Entry 8FIS (electron microscopy, 3.18 A resolution); this record covers chains C and L of the 10 polymer chains in the assembly.

[Chain C]
Molecule: Envelope glycoprotein gp120
From: Human immunodeficiency virus 1
UniProt: Q2N0S6 (Q2N0S6_9HIV1); the construct lacks a stretch of the UniProt sequence and is renumbered around it, so the offset changes along the chain: 31-141 = UniProt 30-140; 150-186 = UniProt 141-177; 188-309 = UniProt 187-308; 312-321 = UniProt 309-318; 2 more segments
Sequence (481 residues; each row starts with the number of its first residue; note: 12 numbers in that range are skipped by the numbering (no residue carries them; nothing is unmodelled there); a row labelled like 186A-186I holds insertion residues (186A, then the next letters in order)):
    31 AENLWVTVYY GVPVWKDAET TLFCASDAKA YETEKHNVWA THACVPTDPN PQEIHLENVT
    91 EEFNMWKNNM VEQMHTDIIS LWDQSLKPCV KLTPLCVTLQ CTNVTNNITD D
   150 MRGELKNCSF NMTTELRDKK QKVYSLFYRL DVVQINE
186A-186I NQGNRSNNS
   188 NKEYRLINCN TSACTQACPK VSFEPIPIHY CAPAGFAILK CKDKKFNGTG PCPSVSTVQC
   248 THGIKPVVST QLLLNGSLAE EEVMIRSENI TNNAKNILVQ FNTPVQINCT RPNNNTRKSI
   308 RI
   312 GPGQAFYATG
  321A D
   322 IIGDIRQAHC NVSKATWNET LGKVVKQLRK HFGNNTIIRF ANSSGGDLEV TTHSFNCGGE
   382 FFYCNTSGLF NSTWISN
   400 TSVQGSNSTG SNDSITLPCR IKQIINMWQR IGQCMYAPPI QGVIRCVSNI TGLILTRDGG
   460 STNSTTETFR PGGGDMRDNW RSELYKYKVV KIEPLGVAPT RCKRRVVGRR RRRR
Disordered / not traced: 31, 186A-186I, 400-410, 506-513
Disulfide bonds: Cys54-Cys74, Cys119-Cys205, Cys126-Cys196, Cys131-Cys157, Cys201-Cys433, Cys218-Cys247, Cys228-Cys239, Cys296-Cys331, Cys378-Cys445, Cys385-Cys418
Glycans and other covalent adducts: N-acetylglucosamine (NAG) linked to Asn88, Asn133, Asn137, Asn156, Asn160, Asn197, Asn234, Asn262, Asn276, Asn295, Asn301, Asn332, Asn339, Asn355, Asn363, Asn386, Asn392, Asn448, Asn462
Construct notes: conflict Cys201 (Ile200 in Q2N0S6), Asn332 (Thr330 in Q2N0S6), Cys433 (Ala430 in Q2N0S6), Cys501 (Ala498 in Q2N0S6), Arg509 (Glu506 in Q2N0S6), Arg510 (Lys507 in Q2N0S6), Arg512 (Ala509 in Q2N0S6), Arg513 (Val510 in Q2N0S6)

[Chain L]
Molecule: J3-VRC26.25 Light
From: Lama glama
Sequence (353 residues; row label = number of the first residue in the row; note: 875 numbers in that range are skipped by the numbering (no residue carries them; nothing is unmodelled there); a row labelled like 82A-82C holds insertion residues (82A, then the next letters in order)):
     1 EVQLVESGGG LVQAGGFLEL SCELRGSIFN QYAMAWFRQA PGKEREFVAG MG
    55 AVPHYGEFVK GRFTISRDNA KSTVYLQM
82A-82C SSL
    83 EPEDTAIYFC ARSKSTYI
100A-100G SYNSNGY
   101 DYWGQGTQVT VSSGGSGGGG SGGGGSGG
  1001 QSVLTQPPS
  1011 VSAAPGQKVT ISCSGNT
1027A-1027B SN
  1028 IGNNFVSWYQ QRPGRAPQLL IYETDKRPSG IPDRFSASKS GTSGTLAITG LQTGDEADYY
  1088 CATWAASL
1095A-1095C SSA
  1096 RVFGTGTQVI V
 1106A L
  1107 GQPKVNPTVT LFPPSSEELQ ANKATLVCLI SDFYPGAVTV AWKADSSPVK AGVETTTPSK
  1167 QSNNKYAASS YLSLTPEQWK SHRSYSCQVT HEGSTVEKTV APTECS
Disordered / not traced: 1107-1212
Disulfide bonds: Cys22-Cys92, Cys1023-Cys1088

[Interface between chain C and chain L]
Pairs across the interface (38; chain C residue first):
  His105(C) with Gln31(L)
  Ile109(C) with Gln31(L)
  Asn280(C) with Asn100E(L), hydrogen bond (backbone-side chain)
  Ala281(C) with Lys96(L), hydrogen bond (backbone-side chain); Asn100E(L)
  Asn283(C) with Lys96(L), hydrogen bond
  Ser365(C) with Ser100A(L), hydrogen bond; Tyr100B(L); Asn100C(L)
  Gly366(C) with Ser100A(L); Tyr100B(L), hydrogen bond (backbone-backbone)
  Gly367(C) with His58(L); Ile100(L); Tyr100B(L)
  Asp368(C) with His58(L), salt bridge; Tyr99(L); Ile100(L), hydrogen bond (backbone-backbone)
  Glu370(C) with Tyr99(L)
  Val371(C) with Tyr99(L), hydrophobic; Ile100(L)
  Asn425(C) with Ala55(L); Val56(L)
  Trp427(C) with Thr98(L); Tyr99(L)
  Gln428(C) with Gln31(L), hydrogen bond (backbone-side chain)
  Arg429(C) with Asn30(L)
  Ile430(C) with Asn30(L), hydrogen bond (backbone-backbone); Gly52(L); Ala55(L); Arg71(L); Thr98(L)
  Thr455(C) with Asn100E(L)
  Arg456(C) with Asn100E(L), hydrogen bond (backbone-side chain)
  Asp457(C) with Asn100C(L)
  Gly473(C) with Ser97(L)
  Asp474(C) with Lys96(L); Ser97(L)
  Arg476(C) with Tyr32(L), hydrogen bond
Interface residues without a listed pair, chain C (23 interface residues in all): Met475
Interface residues without a listed pair, chain L (19 interface residues in all): Phe29, Tyr100G

[Overview]
23 residues of chain C and 19 residues of chain L are in contact, with 10 hydrogen bonds and 1 salt bridge.
Polar pairs include Asp368(C)-His58(L), Asn280(C)-Asn100E(L) and Ala281(C)-Lys96(L). Covalently linked
N-acetylglucosamine: at Asn88(C), Asn133(C), Asn137(C), Asn156(C), Asn160(C) and Asn197(C) and 13 more.
Here chain C is Envelope glycoprotein gp120 (Human immunodeficiency virus 1) and chain L is J3-VRC26.25 Light
(Lama glama). Entry 8FIS (Structure of Bispecific CAP256V2LS-J3 Fab in complex with BG505 DS-SOSIP.664) was
determined by electron microscopy.
